PDB entry 8YGF | electron microscopy, 4.66 A resolution (low resolution: residue-level contacts below are approximate; hydrogen-bond / salt-bridge calls are withheld) | chains A and E of the 8 polymer chains in the assembly

== Chain A (and E) ==
Protein: SIR2-like domain-containing protein
Organism: Bacillus subtilis A29
Notes: chain E of this document is another copy of the same molecule, construct and numbering; everything in this record applies to it too
UniProtKB: D4G637 (D4G637_BACNB); residue numbers follow UniProt; this construct covers 1-1005
Chain sequence (1005 residues; each row starts with the number of its first residue):
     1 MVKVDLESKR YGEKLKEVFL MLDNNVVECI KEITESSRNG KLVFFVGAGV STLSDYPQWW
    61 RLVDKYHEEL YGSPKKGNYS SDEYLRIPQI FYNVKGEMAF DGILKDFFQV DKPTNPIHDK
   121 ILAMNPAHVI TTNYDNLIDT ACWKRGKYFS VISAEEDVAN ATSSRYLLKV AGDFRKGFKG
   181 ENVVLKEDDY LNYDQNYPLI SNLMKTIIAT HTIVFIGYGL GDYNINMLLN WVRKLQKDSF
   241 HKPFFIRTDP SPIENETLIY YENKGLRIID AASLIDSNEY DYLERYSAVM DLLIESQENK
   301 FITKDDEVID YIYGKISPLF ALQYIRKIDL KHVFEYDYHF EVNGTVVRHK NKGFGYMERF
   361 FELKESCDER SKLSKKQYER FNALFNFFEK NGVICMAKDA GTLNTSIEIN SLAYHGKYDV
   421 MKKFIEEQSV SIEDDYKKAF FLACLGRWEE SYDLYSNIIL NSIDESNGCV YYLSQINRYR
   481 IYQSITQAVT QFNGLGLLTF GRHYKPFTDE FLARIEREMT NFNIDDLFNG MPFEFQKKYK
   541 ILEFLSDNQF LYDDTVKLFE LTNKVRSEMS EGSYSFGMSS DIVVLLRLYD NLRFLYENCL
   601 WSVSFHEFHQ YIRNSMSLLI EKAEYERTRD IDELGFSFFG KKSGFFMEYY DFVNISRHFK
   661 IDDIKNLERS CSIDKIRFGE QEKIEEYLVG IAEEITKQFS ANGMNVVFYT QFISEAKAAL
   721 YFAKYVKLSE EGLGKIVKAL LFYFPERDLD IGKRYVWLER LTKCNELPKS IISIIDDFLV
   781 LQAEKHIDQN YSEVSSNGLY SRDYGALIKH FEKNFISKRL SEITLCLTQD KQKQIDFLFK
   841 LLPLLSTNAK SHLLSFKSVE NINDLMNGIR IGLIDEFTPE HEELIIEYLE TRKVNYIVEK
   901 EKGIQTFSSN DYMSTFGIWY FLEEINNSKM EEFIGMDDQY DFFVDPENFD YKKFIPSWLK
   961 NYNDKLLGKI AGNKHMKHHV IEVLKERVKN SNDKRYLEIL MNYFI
Unresolved in the structure: 1-22
Differences from the reference sequence: engineered mutation Ala171 (His in D4G637)
What the authors report for this chain:
  - catalytic residues: Ser51, Asn133, Asp135 (by similarity / conservation)
  - mutagenesis - N133A/H171A, H171A: abolished catalytic activity on SPR TTP
  - mutagenesis - H171A: increased growth in response to TTP

== Interface between chain A and chain E ==
Contacting residue pairs - 13 pairs, chain A then chain E:
  Tyr71(A) with Glu254(E); Thr257(E)
  Arg86(A) with Tyr260(E); Tyr261(E)
  Ile90(A) with Tyr260(E)
  Asn93(A) with Asn263(E)
  Leu191(A) with Asn230(E)
  Glu256(A) with Leu70(E); Tyr71(E)
  Tyr260(A) with Arg86(E); Ile90(E)
  Tyr261(A) with Arg86(E)
  Lys264(A) with Asp188(E)
Other interface residues (no listed pair), chain A (17 interface residues in all): Ser80, Asp82, Glu187, Leu220, Tyr223, Met227, Asn230, Thr257
Other interface residues (no listed pair), chain E (17 interface residues in all): Ser80, Leu191, Tyr223, Met227, Glu256, Lys264

== Summary ==
The chain A/chain E interface involves 17 residues from each chain. From the paper: catalytic residues
Ser51(A), Asn133(A) and Asp135(A); N133A/H171A and H171A of chain A abolish catalytic activity on SPR TTP.
Chain A and chain E are both SIR2-like domain-containing protein (Bacillus subtilis A29); the structure, The
tetramer Structure of SPR-DSR2 complex, was determined by electron microscopy (same publication as 8YGC, 8YGK,
8YGN, 8YGO and 8YGP).
